Entry 9IHD (electron microscopy, 2.97 A resolution); this record covers chains H and J of the 12 polymer chains in the assembly.

# Chain H
Molecule: Histone H2B 1.1
From: Xenopus laevis
Reference sequence: P02281 (H2B11_XENLA); residues 26-121 here correspond to UniProt positions 30-125 (UniProt number = residue number + 4)
Amino-acid sequence (96 residues; numbered 26 to 121; the number before each row is that of its first residue):
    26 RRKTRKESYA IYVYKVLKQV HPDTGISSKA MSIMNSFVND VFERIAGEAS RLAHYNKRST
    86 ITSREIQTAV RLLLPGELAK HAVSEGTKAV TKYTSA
Not modelled in the structure: 26-27
Construct notes: conflict Thr29 (Ser33 in P02281)
UniProt features mapped onto this chain:
  - glycosylation: Ser109 (O-linked (GlcNAc) serine)
  - cross-link: Lys117 (Glycyl lysine isopeptide (Lys-Gly) (interchain with G-Cter in ubiquitin))

# Chain J
Molecule: Widom-601 DNA
Sequence (147 nucleotides; row label = number of the first residue in the row; numbers below 1 keep their minus sign (DA-73 is residue -73)):
   -73 ATCGAGAATC CCGGTGCCGA GGCCGCTCAA TTGGTCGTAG ACAGCTCTAG CACCGCTTAA
   -13 ACGCACGTAC GCGCTGTCCC CCGCGTTTTA ACCGCCAAGG GGATTACTCC CTAGTCTCCA
    47 GGCACGTGTC AGATATATAC ATCCGAT
Not modelled in the structure: -73, 73

# How chain H and chain J interact
Residue-residue contacts - 15 pairs, chain H then chain J:
  Thr29(H) with DT30(J), phosphate contact
  Arg30(H) with DC-48(J), base contact; DT-47(J), sugar contact; DC-46(J), sugar contact
  Tyr39(H) with DG-53(J), hydrogen bond to the phosphate; DG-52(J), phosphate contact
  Gly50(H) with DG-53(J), phosphate contact
  Ile51(H) with DA-54(J), sugar contact; DG-53(J), hydrogen bond to the phosphate
  Ser52(H) with DA-54(J), phosphate contact
  Ser53(H) with DA-54(J), hydrogen bond to the phosphate
  Arg83(H) with DG-34(J), phosphate contact
  Ser84(H) with DG-34(J), hydrogen bond to the phosphate
  Thr85(H) with DA-35(J), phosphate contact; DG-34(J), hydrogen bond to the phosphate
Other interface residues (no listed pair), chain H (11 interface residues in all): Lys82

# Overview
Chain H and chain J form an interface of 11 and 9 residues respectively; the contacts include 5 hydrogen
bonds. Polar pairs include Tyr39(H)-DG-53(J), Ile51(H)-DG-53(J) and Ser53(H)-DA-54(J).
Chain H is Histone H2B 1.1 (Xenopus laevis) and chain J is Widom-601 DNA; the structure, Nucleosome core
particle bound by one molecule of DTT-reduced native monomeric myeloperoxidase, was determined by electron
microscopy together with 9GEN, 9GEO, 9GEP, 9GEQ, 9GER, 9IHE and 9IHF from the same study.
